Entry 5L5D (X-ray diffraction, 2.80 A resolution); this record covers chains H and I of the 28 polymer chains in the assembly.

Chain H:
Protein: Proteasome subunit beta type-2
Source organism: Saccharomyces cerevisiae (strain ATCC 204508 / S288c)
Notes: EC 3.4.25.1
UniProt: P25043 (PSB2_YEAST); residues 1-232 here correspond to UniProt positions 30-261 (UniProt number = residue number + 29)
Sequence (232 residues; numbered 1 to 232; the number before each row is that of its first residue):
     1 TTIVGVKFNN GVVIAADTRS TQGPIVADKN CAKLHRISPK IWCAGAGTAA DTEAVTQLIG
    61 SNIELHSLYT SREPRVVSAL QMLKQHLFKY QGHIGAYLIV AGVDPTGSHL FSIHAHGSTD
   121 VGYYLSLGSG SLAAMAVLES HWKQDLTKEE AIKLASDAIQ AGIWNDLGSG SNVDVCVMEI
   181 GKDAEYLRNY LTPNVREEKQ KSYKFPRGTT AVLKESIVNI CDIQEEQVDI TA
Not modelled in the structure: 227-232
Glycans and other covalent adducts: compound 04C linked to T1
Residues lining bound ligands: 04C (1,2,4-trideoxy-4-methyl-2-{[N-(morpholin-4-ylacetyl)-L-alanyl-O-methyl-L-tyrosyl]amino}-1-phenyl-D-xylitol): R19, S20, T21, Q22, C31, K33, H35, G45, A46, G47, T48, A49, T52, E53, S129, G168
Swiss-Prot annotation at these positions:
  - active site: T1 (Nucleophile)

Chain I:
Protein: Proteasome subunit beta type-3
Source organism: Saccharomyces cerevisiae (strain ATCC 204508 / S288c)
Notes: EC 3.4.25.1
UniProt: P25451 (PSB3_YEAST); residues 0-204 here correspond to UniProt positions 1-205 (UniProt number = residue number + 1)
Sequence (205 residues; numbered 0 to 204; the number before each row is that of its first residue; numbering starts at 0):
     0 MSDPSSINGG IVVAMTGKDC VAIACDLRLG SQSLGVSNKF EKIFHYGHVF LGITGLATDV
    60 TTLNEMFRYK TNLYKLKEER AIEPETFTQL VSSSLYERRF GPYFVGPVVA GINSKSGKPF
   120 IAGFDLIGCI DEAKDFIVSG TASDQLFGMC ESLYEPNLEP EDLFETISQA LLNAADRDAL
   180 SGWGAVVYII KKDEVVKRYL KMRQD
Not modelled in the structure: 0
Metal / ion sites: Mg2+ site 1: D177, S180; Mg2+ site 2: D204 (shared with 3 residues of chain Y)
Residues lining bound ligands: 04C (1,2,4-trideoxy-4-methyl-2-{[N-(morpholin-4-ylacetyl)-L-alanyl-O-methyl-L-tyrosyl]amino}-1-phenyl-D-xylitol): D124, L125, I126, C128
Swiss-Prot annotation at these positions:
  - modified residue: S30 (Phosphoserine)
  - cross-link: K69 (Glycyl lysine isopeptide (Lys-Gly) (interchain with G-Cter in ubiquitin))

Chain H / chain I interface:
Pairs across the interface - 63 pairs, chain H then chain I:
  I25(H) with D143(I); F146(I), hydrophobic
  V26(H) with F146(I)
  A27(H) with D130(I)
  D28(H) with D130(I)
  K29(H) with E150(I), salt bridge
  T48(H) with R98(I); I126(I)
  A49(H) with C128(I), hydrophobic
  A50(H) with Y95(I); I126(I), hydrophobic; C128(I)
  D51(H) with Y95(I), hydrogen bond; R98(I), salt bridge
  E53(H) with C128(I); I129(I)
  A54(H) with Y95(I)
  Y90(H) with F99(I), hydrophobic
  H93(H) with R98(I), hydrogen bond (backbone-side chain); F99(I)
  I94(H) with F99(I), hydrophobic
  R196(H) with E150(I), salt bridge
  K199(H) with E150(I); S151(I); Y153(I), hydrogen bond (side chain-backbone)
  S202(H) with E154(I), hydrogen bond
  Y203(H) with S151(I); L152(I), hydrophobic
  K204(H) with D161(I), salt bridge
  F205(H) with L152(I), hydrophobic; E164(I); Q168(I)
  P206(H) with E164(I)
  R207(H) with E160(I), salt bridge; D161(I), salt bridge; E164(I)
  G208(H) with E164(I), hydrogen bond (backbone-side chain)
  T209(H) with E164(I), hydrogen bond (backbone-side chain)
  T210(H) with E164(I), hydrogen bond; S167(I); Q168(I), hydrogen bond; L199(I)
  A211(H) with L199(I); K200(I), hydrogen bond (backbone-backbone)
  V212(H) with F163(I), hydrophobic; Y198(I)
  L213(H) with Y198(I), hydrogen bond (backbone-backbone); L199(I); K200(I)
  K214(H) with K196(I); R197(I); Y198(I), hydrogen bond (backbone-backbone)
  E215(H) with K196(I); R197(I), salt bridge
  S216(H) with V195(I); K196(I), hydrogen bond (backbone-backbone)
  I217(H) with V194(I)
  V218(H) with H44(I); V194(I), hydrogen bond (backbone-backbone); K196(I)
  N219(H) with H44(I)
  I220(H) with G46(I)
  D222(H) with K74(I), salt bridge
Also at the interface, not in a pair above, chain H (38 interface residues in all): Q22, G95
Also at the interface, not in a pair above, chain I (39 interface residues in all): H47, F49, D124, D134, L157, E158, T165, L171, Y187

In short:
Chain H and chain I form an interface of 38 and 39 residues respectively, with 13 hydrogen bonds and 8 salt
bridges. Among the polar pairs are K29(H)-E150(I), D51(H)-R98(I) and R196(H)-E150(I). Chain I binds compound
04C. Covalently linked compound 04C: at T1(H).
Chain H is Proteasome subunit beta type-2 and chain I is Proteasome subunit beta type-3, both from
Saccharomyces cerevisiae (strain ATCC 204508 / S288c); the structure, Yeast 20S proteasome with human beta5i
(1-138) and human beta6 (97-111; 118-133) in complex with ONX ..., was determined by X-ray diffraction,
deposited together with 5L52, 5L54, 5L55, 5L5A, 5L5B, 5L5E and 30 further entries.
